PDB entry 1LTB | X-ray diffraction, 2.60 A resolution | chains A and C of the 7 polymer chains in the assembly

[Chain A]
Protein: Heat-labile enterotoxin, subunit A
From: Escherichia coli
UniProtKB: P06717 (ELAP_ECOLI); residues 4-188 here correspond to UniProt positions 22-206 (UniProt number = residue number + 18)
Sequence (185 residues; row label = number of the first residue in the row):
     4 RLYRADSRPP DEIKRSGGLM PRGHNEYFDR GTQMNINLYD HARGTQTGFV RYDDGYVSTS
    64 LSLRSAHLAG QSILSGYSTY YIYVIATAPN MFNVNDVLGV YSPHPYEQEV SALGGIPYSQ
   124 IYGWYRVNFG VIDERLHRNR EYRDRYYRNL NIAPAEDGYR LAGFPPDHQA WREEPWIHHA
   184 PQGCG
Swiss-Prot annotation at these positions:
  - active site: Glu-112

[Chain C]
Protein: Heat-labile enterotoxin, subunit A
From: Escherichia coli
UniProtKB: P06717 (ELAP_ECOLI); residues 192-236 here correspond to UniProt positions 210-254 (UniProt number = residue number + 18)
Sequence (45 residues; each row starts with the number of its first residue):
   192 RTITGDTCNE ETQNLSTIYL REYQSKVKRQ IFSDYQSEVD IYNRI
Unresolved in the structure: 192-195

[Chain A / chain C interface]
Contacting residue pairs (43; chain A residue first):
  Tyr-30(A) with Tyr-214(C); Gln-215(C), hydrogen bond (backbone-side chain)
  Phe-31(A) with Gln-215(C); Val-218(C), hydrophobic; Lys-219(C)
  Arg-33(A) with Arg-212(C); Gln-215(C), hydrogen bond
  Met-37(A) with Gln-204(C), hydrogen bond (backbone-side chain); Leu-211(C), hydrophobic
  Asn-38(A) with Gln-204(C), hydrogen bond
  Ile-39(A) with Gln-204(C), hydrogen bond (backbone-side chain); Ser-207(C); Thr-208(C)
  Ala-91(A) with Tyr-214(C)
  Pro-92(A) with Tyr-210(C), hydrogen bond (backbone-side chain)
  Asn-93(A) with Tyr-214(C)
  Phe-95(A) with Tyr-210(C)
  Leu-116(A) with Tyr-210(C), hydrophobic; Leu-211(C)
  Gly-117(A) with Leu-211(C)
  Gln-123(A) with Tyr-214(C), hydrogen bond
  Arg-146(A) with Gln-221(C), hydrogen bond; Ile-222(C); Asp-225(C), salt bridge
  Tyr-149(A) with Lys-217(C); Gln-221(C)
  Tyr-150(A) with Tyr-214(C), hydrogen bond
  Ala-156(A) with Tyr-210(C)
  Arg-163(A) with Tyr-210(C)
  Leu-164(A) with Leu-206(C); Ser-207(C)
  Gly-166(A) with Thr-203(C)
  Phe-167(A) with Cys-199(C)
  Pro-169(A) with Gly-196(C); Cys-199(C), hydrophobic
  Trp-174(A) with Cys-199(C)
  Pro-184(A) with Glu-202(C)
  Gln-185(A) with Thr-198(C); Cys-199(C); Glu-202(C)
  Gly-186(A) with Gly-196(C), hydrogen bond (backbone-backbone); Cys-199(C)
  Cys-187(A) with Cys-199(C), disulfide
Other interface residues (no listed pair), chain A (32 interface residues in all): Gln-36, Asn-40, Pro-120, Ser-122, Pro-168
Other interface residues (no listed pair), chain C (21 interface residues in all): Asn-200
Inter-chain disulfides: Cys-187(A)/Cys-199(C)

[Summary]
The interface between chain A and chain C involves 32 residues on one side and 21 on the other; the contacts
include 1 disulfide bond, 10 hydrogen bonds and 1 salt bridge. Polar pairs include Arg-146(A)/Asp-225(C),
Tyr-30(A)/Gln-215(C) and Arg-33(A)/Gln-215(C).
Here chain A is Heat-labile enterotoxin, subunit A and chain C is Heat-labile enterotoxin, subunit A, both
from Escherichia coli. Entry 1LTB (2.6 angstroms crystal structure of partially-activated E. coli heat-labile
enterotoxin (lt)) was determined by X-ray diffraction.
